6O33 - chains A and B; structure by X-ray diffraction, 1.74 A resolution.

[Chain A]
Molecule: Peptidyl-prolyl cis-trans isomerase NIMA-interacting 1
Source organism: Homo sapiens
Notes: EC 5.2.1.8
UniProtKB: Q13526 (PIN1_HUMAN); numbering as in UniProt (aligned over 1-163)
Chain sequence (163 residues; each row starts with the number of its first residue):
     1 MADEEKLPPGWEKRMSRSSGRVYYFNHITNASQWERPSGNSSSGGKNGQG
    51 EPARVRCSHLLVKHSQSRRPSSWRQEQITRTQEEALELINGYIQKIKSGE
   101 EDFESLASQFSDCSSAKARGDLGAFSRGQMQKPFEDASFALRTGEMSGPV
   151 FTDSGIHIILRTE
Unresolved in the structure: 1-5, 40-47
Sequence notes: engineered mutation Gln77 (Lys in Q13526), Gln82 (Lys in Q13526)
UniProt features mapped onto this chain:
  - modified residue: Ser43 (Phosphoserine), Lys46 (N6-acetyllysine), Ser71 (Phosphoserine), Ser108 (Phosphoserine)

[Chain B]
Molecule: peptide
Source organism: Homo sapiens
Chain sequence (6 residues; each row starts with the number of its first residue):
     1 XEXXRX
Modified residues: ACE (acetyl group) at position 1, YCP ((2S)-piperidine-2-carboxylic acid) at position 3, NAL (beta-(2-naphthyl)-alanine) at position 4, NH2 (amino group) at position 6

[Chain A / chain B interface]
Residue-residue contacts (19):
  His59(A) with ACE_1(B); YCP_3(B)
  Lys63(A) with Glu2(B), salt bridge
  Arg69(A) with Glu2(B), salt bridge
  Cys113(A) with ACE_1(B), hydrogen bond (side chain-backbone); Glu2(B)
  Ser115(A) with ACE_1(B)
  Leu122(A) with YCP_3(B); NAL_4(B)
  Gly128(A) with Arg5(B)
  Gln129(A) with NAL_4(B); Arg5(B), hydrogen bond (backbone-backbone)
  Met130(A) with YCP_3(B); NAL_4(B); Arg5(B), hydrogen bond (backbone-side chain)
  Gln131(A) with YCP_3(B), hydrogen bond (backbone-backbone)
  Glu135(A) with Arg5(B), salt bridge
  Ser154(A) with Glu2(B), hydrogen bond
  His157(A) with YCP_3(B)
Interface residues without a listed pair, chain A (20 interface residues in all): Leu61, Arg68, Ser114, Ala124, Phe125, Lys132, Phe134

[Overview]
20 residues of chain A face 5 of chain B across their interface, with 5 hydrogen bonds and 3 salt bridges.
Polar contacts include Lys63(A)-Glu2(B), Arg69(A)-Glu2(B) and Glu135(A)-Arg5(B).
Here chain A is Peptidyl-prolyl cis-trans isomerase NIMA-interacting 1 and chain B is peptide, both from Homo
sapiens. Entry 6O33 (Crystal Structure Analysis of PIN1) was determined by X-ray diffraction.
